Entry 8FUL (X-ray diffraction, 2.29 A resolution); this record covers chains E and F of the 4 polymer chains in the assembly.

== Chain E ==
Protein: Amidohydrolase
Organism: Rhodococcus wratislaviensis NBRC 100605
UniProt: A0A402C2V4 (A0A402C2V4_RHOWR); residues 13-385 here correspond to UniProt positions 1-373 (UniProt number = residue number - 12)
Amino-acid sequence (392 residues; numbered -6 to 385; the number before each row is that of its first residue; numbers below 1 keep their minus sign (Met-6 is residue -6)):
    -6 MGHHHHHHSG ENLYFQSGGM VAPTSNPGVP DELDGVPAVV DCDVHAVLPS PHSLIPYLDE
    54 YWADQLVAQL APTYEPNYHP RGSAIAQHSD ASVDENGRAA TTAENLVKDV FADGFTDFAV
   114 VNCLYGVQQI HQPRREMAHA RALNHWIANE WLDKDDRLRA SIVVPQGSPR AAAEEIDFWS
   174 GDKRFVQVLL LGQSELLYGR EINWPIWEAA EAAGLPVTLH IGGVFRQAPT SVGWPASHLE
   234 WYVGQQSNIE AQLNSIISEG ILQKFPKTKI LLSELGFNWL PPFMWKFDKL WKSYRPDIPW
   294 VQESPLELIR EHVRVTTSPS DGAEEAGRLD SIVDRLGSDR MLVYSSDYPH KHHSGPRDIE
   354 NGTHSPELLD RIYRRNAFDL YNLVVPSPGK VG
Disordered / not traced: -6 to 28, 379-385
Sequence notes: expression tag (-6 to 12)
Ion coordination: Fe ion: Asp36, His38, His213, Glu267, Asp340

== Chain F ==
Protein: Amidohydrolase
Organism: Rhodococcus wratislaviensis NBRC 100605
UniProt: A0A402C2Q3 (A0A402C2Q3_RHOWR); numbering as in UniProt (aligned over 1-378)
Amino-acid sequence (378 residues; row label = number of the first residue in the row):
     1 MTIIEHGSLG TLPAPSVTTG IVDADIHPVP QDGALEPYLD DRWKKHIREY GVRTTTGLQF
    61 ISEYPQMYGG AMRADAWPES GYPGSDRELL RTQLLDKHNI QLGVLQCLAP GGQTLNPAGQ
   121 ALNQELAAAL CRATNDWQLE HLVYPDPRMR AAIPVTFETP DYAVAEIERV GADPGVVAVL
   181 GTSKTLEPLG SRKYWPIYEA SVAQNLPIQF HLSQGGGHAN TGTGWTSYHT EYHTGHVQSF
   241 QSQLLSLVLS GTFDRFPTLK VMFVEGNVAH FAPLIQRMDY TWETLRGELP DLQRKPSEYI
   301 RDHIWASTQP IDEPEKPEHL AELLEEFCGD NVVFATDYPH FDFDDPETAF PRSFPVDLRD
   361 KILRGNGMRF FGVTNQAD
Disordered / not traced: 1-11, 375-378
Modified residues: Cys328 (S-hydroxycysteine; CSO)
Ion coordination: Fe ion site 1: Asp25, His27, His211, Glu265, Asp337; Fe ion site 2: Glu265, Asp337, His340

== How chain E and chain F interact ==
Pairs across the interface (149; chain E residue first):
  Ala77(E) with Thr284(F)
  Ile78(E) with Thr284(F); Leu285(F), hydrophobic
  Gln186(E) with Gly222(F), hydrogen bond (side chain-backbone); Thr223(F)
  Ser187(E) with Thr223(F), hydrogen bond (backbone-side chain)
  Leu190(E) with Thr223(F); Gly224(F); Trp225(F); Thr226(F); Glu231(F)
  Arg193(E) with Ser227(F)
  Ile214(E) with Arg277(F)
  Gln220(E) with Ala219(F); Thr221(F), hydrogen bond (side chain-backbone); Gly222(F), hydrogen bond (side chain-backbone); Thr223(F), hydrogen bond (side chain-backbone); Gly224(F), hydrogen bond (side chain-backbone)
  Ala221(E) with His218(F); Gly222(F)
  Pro222(E) with Gly222(F)
  Thr223(E) with Gly222(F); Ser242(F)
  Ser224(E) with His218(F); Ala219(F); Asn220(F); Thr221(F); Gly222(F); Ser239(F), hydrogen bond
  Val225(E) with Ser183(F); Lys184(F); Thr185(F); Leu186(F); Glu187(F); Pro188(F); His218(F); Ser239(F); Ser242(F); Gln243(F)
  Gly226(E) with Leu186(F); His218(F)
  Trp227(E) with Pro188(F)
  Ser230(E) with Glu288(F); Leu289(F)
  His231(E) with Leu285(F); Glu288(F), hydrogen bond (backbone-side chain)
  Leu232(E) with Thr281(F); Leu285(F); Glu288(F), hydrogen bond (backbone-side chain); Leu289(F), hydrophobic
  Glu233(E) with Leu245(F); Ser246(F); Leu249(F)
  Tyr235(E) with Arg277(F), hydrogen bond (backbone-side chain); Thr281(F)
  Val236(E) with Leu245(F), hydrophobic; Arg277(F), hydrogen bond (backbone-side chain); Met278(F), hydrophobic; Thr281(F)
  Gly237(E) with Leu245(F)
  Gln239(E) with Gln241(F), hydrogen bond; Leu274(F); Arg277(F)
  Ser240(E) with Gln238(F); Gln241(F), hydrogen bond
  Asn241(E) with Gly222(F), hydrogen bond (side chain-backbone); Thr223(F)
  Glu243(E) with Val237(F); Gln238(F); Gln241(F), hydrogen bond
  Ala244(E) with Thr221(F); Thr223(F); Gln238(F)
  Gln245(E) with Thr223(F), hydrogen bond
  Asn247(E) with Thr230(F), hydrogen bond; Glu231(F), hydrogen bond (side chain-backbone); Thr234(F)
  Ser248(E) with Glu231(F)
  Ser251(E) with Tyr228(F); Thr230(F), hydrogen bond; Glu231(F)
  Glu252(E) with Ser227(F), hydrogen bond; Tyr228(F)
  Leu268(E) with Arg277(F)
  Gly269(E) with Arg277(F)
  Asn271(E) with Pro273(F); Gln276(F)
  Trp272(E) with Pro273(F)
  Pro275(E) with Ala269(F); His270(F)
  Phe276(E) with Thr234(F)
  Trp278(E) with Glu313(F); Pro314(F), hydrophobic; Glu315(F); Leu323(F), hydrophobic
  Lys279(E) with His233(F); Thr234(F); Val237(F); Asn267(F), hydrogen bond; Pro310(F)
  Phe280(E) with Thr230(F); Thr234(F)
  Lys282(E) with Ile311(F), hydrogen bond (side chain-backbone); Glu313(F), salt bridge
  Leu283(E) with Thr230(F); His233(F); Thr234(F)
  Trp284(E) with Thr230(F)
  Ser286(E) with Tyr68(F); Phe341(F)
  Tyr287(E) with Tyr68(F), hydrophobic; His229(F), hydrogen bond; Thr230(F); His233(F), hydrogen bond; Phe341(F)
  Pro289(E) with Tyr68(F)
  Asp290(E) with Met67(F); Tyr228(F); His229(F), hydrogen bond (side chain-backbone)
  Ile291(E) with Tyr228(F), hydrophobic; Thr230(F)
  Trp293(E) with Tyr228(F)
  Leu299(E) with Glu315(F)
  Arg303(E) with Glu315(F), salt bridge
  Pro312(E) with Arg277(F); Tyr280(F), hydrophobic
  Ser313(E) with Tyr280(F)
  Asp314(E) with Gln276(F), hydrogen bond (backbone-side chain); Arg277(F), salt bridge; Tyr280(F)
  Gly315(E) with Gln276(F); Tyr280(F)
  Ala316(E) with Gln276(F)
  Glu317(E) with Tyr280(F)
  Arg321(E) with Gln276(F), hydrogen bond; Glu326(F), salt bridge
  Asp327(E) with Lys316(F), salt bridge; His319(F), salt bridge
  Arg328(E) with His319(F); Glu322(F), salt bridge; Leu323(F); Glu326(F), salt bridge
  Lys344(E) with Thr284(F)
  His345(E) with Tyr280(F); Thr284(F)
  His346(E) with Tyr280(F); Glu283(F), salt bridge; Thr284(F)
  Ser347(E) with Tyr280(F), hydrogen bond
Also at the interface, not in a pair above, chain E (70 interface residues in all): Ser76, Gly185, Glu188, Leu189, Ser324
Also at the interface, not in a pair above, chain F (61 interface residues in all): Trp282, Arg286

== Overview ==
70 residues of chain E and 61 residues of chain F are in contact, with 28 hydrogen bonds and 9 salt bridges.
Polar pairs include Lys282(E)-Glu313(F), Arg303(E)-Glu315(F) and Asp314(E)-Arg277(F). Asp36(E), His38(E),
His213(E), Glu267(E) and Asp340(E) coordinate a Fe ion ion.
Here chain E is Amidohydrolase and chain F is Amidohydrolase, both from Rhodococcus wratislaviensis NBRC
100605. Entry 8FUL (Heterologous AibH1H2 purified from Lysogeny broth) was determined by X-ray diffraction
(same publication as 8FUM, 8FUN and 8FUO).
